PDB entry 6FQA | X-ray diffraction, 2.85 A resolution | chains A and B

Chain A:
Name: CsuC
Organism: Acinetobacter baumannii
UniProtKB: Q6XBY4 (Q6XBY4_ACIBA); residues 1-243 here correspond to UniProt positions 35-277 (UniProt number = residue number + 34)
Chain sequence (243 residues; numbered 1 to 243; the number before each row is that of its first residue):
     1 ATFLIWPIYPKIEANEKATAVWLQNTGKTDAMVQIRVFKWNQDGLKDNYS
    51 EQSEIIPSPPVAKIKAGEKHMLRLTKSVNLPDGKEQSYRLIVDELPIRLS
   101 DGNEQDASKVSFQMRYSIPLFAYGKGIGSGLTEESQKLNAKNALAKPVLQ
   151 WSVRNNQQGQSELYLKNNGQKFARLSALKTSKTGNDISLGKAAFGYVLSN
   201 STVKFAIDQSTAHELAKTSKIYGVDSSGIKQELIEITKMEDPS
Disordered / not traced: 98-107, 240-243

Chain B:
Name: CsuA/B
Organism: Acinetobacter baumannii
UniProtKB: Q6XBY7 (Q6XBY7_ACIBA); the construct has insertions or renumbered stretches relative to UniProt, so the offset changes along the chain: 1-3 = UniProt 26-28; 10-152 = UniProt 38-180
Chain sequence (152 residues; each row starts with the number of its first residue):
     1 AVTHHHHHHSTGCTVGGSQTEGNMNKFGTLNFGKTSGTWNNVLTAEVASA
    51 ATGGNISVTCDGTDPVDFTVAIDGGERTDRTLKNTASADVVAYNVYRDAA
   101 RTNLYVVNQPQQFTTVSGQATAVPIFGAIAPNTGTPKAQGDYKDTLLVTV
   151 NF
Disordered / not traced: 1-5, 19-28, 49-51, 130-131, 133-134, 139
Construct notes: linker (4-9)
Cystine bridges: Cys13-Cys60

Chain A / chain B interface:
Contacting residue pairs (78; chain A residue first):
  Ala1(A) with Gly16(B); Gly17(B), hydrogen bond (backbone-backbone)
  Thr2(A) with Thr14(B); Val15(B); Gly16(B); Ser18(B), hydrogen bond (side chain-backbone)
  Phe3(A) with Cys13(B); Thr14(B); Val15(B), hydrogen bond (backbone-backbone)
  Leu4(A) with Cys13(B); Thr14(B)
  Ile5(A) with Gly12(B); Cys13(B), hydrogen bond (backbone-backbone); Val15(B), hydrophobic
  Trp6(A) with Ser10(B), hydrogen bond (side chain-backbone); Thr11(B); Gly12(B)
  Pro7(A) with Thr11(B)
  Ile8(A) with Thr11(B), hydrogen bond (backbone-backbone); Cys13(B); Phe152(B), hydrophobic
  Tyr9(A) with Val66(B); Phe152(B)
  Arg89(A) with Asn151(B); Phe152(B), hydrogen bond (side chain-backbone)
  Ser108(A) with Asn31(B); Phe32(B), hydrogen bond (backbone-backbone); Gly33(B), hydrogen bond (backbone-backbone); Thr35(B); Leu82(B); Tyr142(B), hydrogen bond (side chain-backbone)
  Lys109(A) with Leu30(B); Asn31(B); Leu82(B); Tyr142(B), hydrogen bond (backbone-backbone); Lys143(B); Asp144(B), hydrogen bond (backbone-backbone)
  Val110(A) with Thr29(B); Leu30(B), hydrogen bond (backbone-backbone); Tyr93(B); Asp144(B)
  Ser111(A) with Thr29(B); Asp144(B), hydrogen bond (backbone-backbone); Thr145(B), hydrogen bond; Leu146(B), hydrogen bond (backbone-backbone)
  Phe112(A) with Leu30(B), hydrophobic; Ile125(B), hydrophobic; Leu146(B); Val148(B), hydrophobic
  Gln113(A) with Leu146(B), hydrogen bond (backbone-backbone); Leu147(B); Val148(B), hydrogen bond (backbone-backbone)
  Met114(A) with Ile56(B), hydrophobic; Val148(B), hydrophobic
  Arg115(A) with Leu147(B); Val148(B), hydrogen bond (backbone-backbone); Thr149(B); Val150(B), hydrogen bond (backbone-backbone)
  Tyr116(A) with Val15(B), hydrophobic; Gly16(B), hydrogen bond (side chain-backbone); Val150(B)
  Ser117(A) with Val150(B), hydrogen bond (backbone-backbone); Asn151(B), hydrogen bond; Phe152(B), hydrogen bond (backbone-backbone)
  Pro119(A) with Phe152(B)
  Leu131(A) with His7(B)
  Ser176(A) with Asp67(B)
  Lys191(A) with Asn103(B); Gln111(B)
  Ala193(A) with Thr69(B); Pro110(B); Gln112(B)
  Phe194(A) with Gln112(B)
  Tyr196(A) with Phe152(B), hydrogen bond (side chain-backbone)
  Ile229(A) with His7(B); His8(B), hydrogen bond (backbone-side chain)
  Gln231(A) with Asp64(B); Pro65(B)
Other interface residues (no listed pair), chain A (35 interface residues in all): Thr26, Ile118, Glu133, Gln136, Arg174, Leu175
Other interface residues (no listed pair), chain B (42 interface residues in all): Asp141
From the paper, about this interface:
  - interface residues, chain A: Val110(A), Phe112(A), Met114(A), Tyr116(A)

In short:
Chain A and chain B form an interface of 35 and 42 residues respectively, with 26 hydrogen bonds. Among the
polar pairs are Thr2(A)-Ser18(B), Trp6(A)-Ser10(B) and Arg89(A)-Phe152(B). From the paper: interface residues
Val110(A), Phe112(A) and Met114(A) among others.
Chain A is CsuC and chain B is CsuA/B, both from Acinetobacter baumannii; the structure, Crystal structure of
the CsuC-CsuA/B chaperone-subunit preassembly complex of the archaic chaperone-usher Csu pili of Acinetobacter
..., was determined by X-ray diffraction (same publication as 6FM5 and 6FQ0).
